5I8H - chains B and E of the 6 polymer chains in the assembly; structure by X-ray diffraction, 4.30 A resolution (low resolution: residue-level contacts below are approximate; hydrogen-bond / salt-bridge calls are withheld).

== Chain B ==
Name: BG505 SOSIP.664 gp41
Source organism: Human immunodeficiency virus 1
UniProtKB: Q2N0S6 (Q2N0S6_9HIV1); residues 512-664 here correspond to UniProt positions 509-661 (UniProt number = residue number - 3)
Amino-acid sequence (153 residues; row label = number of the first residue in the row):
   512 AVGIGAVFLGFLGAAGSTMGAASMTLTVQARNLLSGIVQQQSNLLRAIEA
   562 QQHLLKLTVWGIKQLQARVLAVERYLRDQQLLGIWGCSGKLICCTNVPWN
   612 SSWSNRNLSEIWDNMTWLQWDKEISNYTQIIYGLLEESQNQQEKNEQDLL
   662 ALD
Unresolved in the structure: 548-568
Sequence notes: conflict Cys-605 (Thr602 in Q2N0S6)
Cystine bridges: Cys-598/Cys-604
Covalently attached groups: N-acetylglucosamine (NAG) linked to Asn-611, Asn-618, Asn-637
From the paper describing this entry:
  - post-translational modification sites: Asn-611

== Chain E ==
Name: VRC34.01 Fab heavy chain
Source organism: Homo sapiens
Notes: antibody fragment or engineered binder
Amino-acid sequence (223 residues; each row starts with the number of its first residue; a row labelled like 82A-82C holds insertion residues (82A, then the next letters in order)):
     1 QEVLVQSGAEVKKPGASVKVSCRAFGYTFTGNALHWVRQAPGQGLEWLGW
    51 IN
   52A P
    53 HSGDTTTSQKFQGRVYMTRDKSINTAFLDV
82A-82C TRL
    83 TSDDTGIYYCARDKYYGN
100A-100E EAVGM
   101 DVWGQGTSVTVSSASTKGPSVFPLAPSSKSTSGGTAALGCLVKDYFPEPV
   151 TVSWNSGALTSGVHTFPAVLQSSGLYSLSSVVTVPSSSLGTQTYICNVNH
   201 KPSNTKVDKKVEPK
Cystine bridges: Cys-22/Cys-92, Cys-140/Cys-196

== Interface between chain B and chain E ==
Contacting residue pairs (31; chain B residue first):
  Ala-512(B) with Glu-100A(E); Ala-100B(E)
  Val-513(B) with Trp-50(E); Glu-100A(E); Ala-100B(E)
  Gly-514(B) with Trp-50(E); Tyr-97(E); Asn-100(E)
  Ile-515(B) with Ala-33(E); Trp-50(E); Asn-52(E); Asp-56(E); Thr-57(E); Thr-58(E); Tyr-97(E)
  Gly-516(B) with Asn-52(E); Tyr-97(E); Asn-100(E)
  Ala-517(B) with Asn-52(E); His-53(E)
  Val-518(B) with Thr-30(E); Gly-31(E); Asn-52(E); Tyr-97(E); Asn-100(E)
  Phe-519(B) with Thr-28(E); Thr-30(E); Gly-31(E); His-53(E)
  Leu-520(B) with Thr-28(E); Gly-31(E)
Also at the interface, not in a pair above, chain E (17 interface residues in all): Asn-32, Ile-51, Ser-54
The authors on this interface:
  - epitope / paratope residues, chain B: Ala-512(B)

== In short ==
9 residues of chain B face 17 of chain E across their interface. From the paper: the epitope/paratope residue
Ala-512(B); a modification site at Asn-611(B).
Here chain B is BG505 SOSIP.664 gp41 (Human immunodeficiency virus 1) and chain E is VRC34.01 Fab heavy chain
(Homo sapiens). Entry 5I8H (Crystal Structure of HIV-1 BG505 SOSIP.664 Prefusion Env Trimer in Complex with V3
Loop-targeting Antibody PGT122 ...) was determined by X-ray diffraction (same publication as 5I8C and 5I8E).
